Entry 3WDM (X-ray diffraction, 2.00 A resolution); this record covers chains A and B.

== Chain A (and B) ==
Name: 4-phosphopantoate--beta-alanine ligase
Source organism: Thermococcus kodakarensis
Notes: EC 6.3.2.36; chain B of this document is another copy of the same molecule, construct and numbering; everything in this record applies to it too
UniProtKB: Q5JIZ8 (PPS_PYRKO); residue numbers follow UniProt; this construct covers 1-261
Amino-acid sequence (261 residues; row label = number of the first residue in the row):
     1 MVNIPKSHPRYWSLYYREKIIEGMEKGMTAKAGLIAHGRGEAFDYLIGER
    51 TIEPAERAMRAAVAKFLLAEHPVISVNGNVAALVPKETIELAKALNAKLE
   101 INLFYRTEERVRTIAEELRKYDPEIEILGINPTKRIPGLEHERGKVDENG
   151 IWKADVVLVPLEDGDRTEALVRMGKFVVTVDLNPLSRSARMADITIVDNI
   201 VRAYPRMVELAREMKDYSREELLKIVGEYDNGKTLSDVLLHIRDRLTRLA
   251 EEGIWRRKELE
Not modelled in the structure: 1, 261 (chain B: 1, 258-261)
Swiss-Prot annotation at these positions:
  - binding site (ATP): R17, R39, D181 to N183, R187, S188, N199, I200
  - mutagenesis: R17 (R17A: Strong decrease in activity), Y45 (Y45A/F: Strong decrease in activity)
Ligand contacts: adenosine (ADN): A36, H37, R39, G40, F43, L83, L161, E162, V180, D181, L182, N183, S186, D198, N199, I200

== Chain A / chain B interface ==
Contacting residue pairs (74):
  H8(A) with D165(B), salt bridge
  R17(A) with I35(B); R39(B)
  I20(A) with I35(B), hydrophobic
  I21(A) with K31(B); A32(B)
  K31(A) with L34(B)
  L34(A) with K31(B); L34(B), hydrophobic; I35(B)
  I35(A) with R17(B); L34(B); G38(B); E41(B)
  H37(A) with I35(B)
  G38(A) with I35(B); G38(B); R39(B)
  R39(A) with R17(B); G38(B); R39(B); E41(B), salt bridge; A42(B)
  E41(A) with I35(B); R39(B), salt bridge
  A42(A) with R39(B); A42(B), hydrophobic; F43(B), hydrophobic
  F43(A) with A42(B), hydrophobic
  Y45(A) with N183(B); L185(B)
  L46(A) with L46(B), hydrophobic
  V171(A) with R256(B)
  L185(A) with L246(B), hydrophobic
  R190(A) with L249(B), hydrogen bond (side chain-backbone); A250(B), hydrogen bond (side chain-backbone); E252(B), hydrogen bond (side chain-backbone); I254(B), hydrogen bond (side chain-backbone); R256(B)
  M191(A) with I254(B), hydrophobic; W255(B); R256(B), hydrogen bond (backbone-side chain)
  A192(A) with R256(B)
  D193(A) with R256(B), salt bridge
  L239(A) with A250(B), hydrophobic
  I242(A) with L246(B), hydrophobic
  R243(A) with R243(B); T247(B), hydrogen bond
  L246(A) with L239(B); R243(B); L246(B), hydrophobic
  T247(A) with R243(B), hydrogen bond
  L249(A) with L185(B), hydrophobic; L239(B), hydrophobic
  A250(A) with S236(B), hydrogen bond (backbone-side chain); L239(B); L240(B), hydrophobic
  I254(A) with P184(B); R190(B); L235(B), hydrophobic
  W255(A) with R190(B); A192(B), hydrogen bond (side chain-backbone); N231(B); G232(B)
  R256(A) with V171(B); R190(B), hydrogen bond (backbone-backbone); M191(B), hydrogen bond (side chain-backbone); D193(B), salt bridge
  R257(A) with R190(B), hydrogen bond (backbone-side chain); M191(B)
  K258(A) with R187(B), hydrogen bond (backbone-side chain); R190(B), hydrogen bond (backbone-side chain)
  E259(A) with R190(B)
  L260(A) with L185(B), hydrophobic
Other interface residues (no listed pair), chain A (37 interface residues in all): M24, G253
Other interface residues (no listed pair), chain B (44 interface residues in all): I20, I21, M24, H37, Y45, S186, I242, G253

== Overview ==
The interface between chain A and chain B involves 37 residues on one side and 44 on the other, with 14
hydrogen bonds and 5 salt bridges. Polar contacts include H8(A)-D165(B), R39(A)-E41(B) and D193(A)-R256(B).
Bound to chain A: adenosine.
Both chains are 4-phosphopantoate--beta-alanine ligase (Thermococcus kodakarensis). Entry 3WDM (Crystal
structure of 4-phosphopantoate-beta-alanine ligase from Thermococcus kodakarensis) was determined by X-ray
diffraction (same publication as 3WDK and 3WDL).
